PDB entry 3OTS | X-ray diffraction, 1.70 A resolution | chains B and P of the 3 polymer chains in the assembly

# Chain B
Protein: Multi-drug resistant HIV-1 protease
Organism: Human immunodeficiency virus 1
UniProt: Q9QM22 (Q9QM22_9HIV1); residue numbers follow UniProt; this construct covers 1-99
Chain sequence (99 residues; row label = number of the first residue in the row):
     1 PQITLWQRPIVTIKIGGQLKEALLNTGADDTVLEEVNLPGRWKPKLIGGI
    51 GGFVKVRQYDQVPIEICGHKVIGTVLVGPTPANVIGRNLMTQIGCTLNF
Construct notes: conflict Asn25 (Asp in Q9QM22), Val36 (Met in Q9QM22), Val84 (Ile in Q9QM22)

# Chain P
Protein: MA/CA substrate peptide
UniProt: Q9YYS4 (Q9YYS4_9HIV1); residues 3-9 here correspond to UniProt positions 116-122 (UniProt number = residue number + 113)
Chain sequence (7 residues; numbered 3 to 9; the number before each row is that of its first residue):
     3 QNYPIVQ

# Chain B / chain P interface
Contacting residue pairs (16):
  Arg8(B) - Gln3(P)  hydrogen bond
  Leu23(B) - Tyr5(P)  hydrophobic
  Asn25(B) - Tyr5(P)  hydrogen bond (side chain-backbone)
  Asn25(B) - Ile7(P)
  Gly27(B) - Tyr5(P)
  Gly27(B) - Pro6(P)
  Gly27(B) - Ile7(P)  hydrogen bond (backbone-backbone)
  Ala28(B) - Ile7(P)  hydrophobic
  Asp29(B) - Ile7(P)  hydrogen bond (backbone-backbone)
  Asp29(B) - Val8(P)
  Lys45(B) - Gln9(P)
  Leu46(B) - Gln9(P)
  Ile47(B) - Gln9(P)
  Gly48(B) - Val8(P)
  Gly48(B) - Gln9(P)
  Ala82(B) - Tyr5(P)
Interface residues without a listed pair, chain B (14 interface residues in all): Asp30, Phe53, Val84

# Overview
The interface between chain B and chain P involves 14 residues on one side and 6 on the other, with 4 hydrogen
bonds. Among the polar pairs are Arg8(B)-Gln3(P), Asn25(B)-Tyr5(P) and Gly27(B)-Ile7(P).
Chain B is Multi-drug resistant HIV-1 protease (Human immunodeficiency virus 1) and chain P is MA/CA substrate
peptide; the structure, MDR769 HIV-1 protease complexed with MA/CA hepta-peptide, was determined by X-ray
diffraction together with 3OTY, 3OU1, 3OU3, 3OU4, 3OUA, 3OUB, 3OUC and 3OUD from the same study.
